PDB entry 8AMV | X-ray diffraction, 2.77 A resolution | chains A and B of the 6 polymer chains in the assembly

== Chain A (and B) ==
Molecule: Replication protein RepB
From: Streptococcus agalactiae
Notes: chain B of this document is another copy of the same molecule, construct and numbering; everything in this record applies to it too
Reference sequence: P13921 (REPB_STRAG); residues 1-210 here = UniProt positions 1-210
Amino-acid sequence (210 residues; each row starts with the number of its first residue):
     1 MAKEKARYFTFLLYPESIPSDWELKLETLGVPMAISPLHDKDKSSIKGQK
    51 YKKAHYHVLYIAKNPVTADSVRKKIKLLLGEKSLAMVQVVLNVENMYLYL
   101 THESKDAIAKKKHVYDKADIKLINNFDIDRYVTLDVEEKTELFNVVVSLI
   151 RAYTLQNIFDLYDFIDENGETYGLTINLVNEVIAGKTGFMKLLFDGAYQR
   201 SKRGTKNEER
Disordered / not traced: 1-3, 204-210
What the authors report for this chain:
  - binding site for phosphate ion: Lys52, Tyr99, His102
  - conformationally variable residues (helix shift): Ile128 to Tyr153
  - mutagenesis - D69A: unchanged catalytic activity on nick site
  - mutagenesis - R72A, R72A/K73A/K74A/K76A, K76A: unchanged catalytic activity (citing earlier work)

== How chain A and chain B interact ==
Contacting residue pairs (33):
  Asn64(A) - Arg130(B)
  Pro65(A) - Arg130(B)  hydrogen bond (backbone-side chain)
  Gln156(A) - Gln199(B)
  Asn157(A) - Gly196(B)
  Asn157(A) - Gln199(B)  hydrogen bond
  Ile158(A) - Phe189(B)  hydrophobic
  Ile158(A) - Leu192(B)
  Ile158(A) - Leu193(B)  hydrophobic
  Phe159(A) - Ile150(B)
  Phe159(A) - Arg151(B)
  Phe159(A) - Leu193(B)
  Phe159(A) - Gly196(B)
  Phe159(A) - Ala197(B)
  Phe159(A) - Arg200(B)
  Asp160(A) - Arg200(B)  salt bridge
  Asp160(A) - Arg203(B)  salt bridge
  Tyr162(A) - Val147(B)
  Tyr162(A) - Arg151(B)
  Tyr162(A) - Phe189(B)
  Tyr162(A) - Leu193(B)
  Asp163(A) - Arg151(B)  salt bridge
  Asp163(A) - Arg200(B)  salt bridge
  Asp166(A) - Arg151(B)  salt bridge
  Asn177(A) - Asn144(B)
  Asn180(A) - Asn144(B)  hydrogen bond
  Asn180(A) - Phe189(B)
  Ile183(A) - Phe189(B)  hydrophobic
  Ala184(A) - Lys186(B)
  Thr187(A) - Gly188(B)
  Thr187(A) - Phe189(B)
  Thr187(A) - Leu192(B)
  Met190(A) - Leu192(B)  hydrophobic
  Lys191(A) - Asp195(B)  salt bridge
Other interface residues (no listed pair), chain A (20 interface residues in all): Lys5, Ile176, Phe194
Other interface residues (no listed pair), chain B (17 interface residues in all): Thr154

== Overview ==
20 residues of chain A and 17 residues of chain B are in contact; the contacts include 3 hydrogen bonds and 6
salt bridges. Among the polar pairs are Asp160(A)-Arg200(B), Asp160(A)-Arg203(B) and Asp163(A)-Arg151(B). From
the paper: a binding site for phosphate ion at Lys52(A), Tyr99(A) and His102(A); R72A, R72A/K73A/K74A/K76A and
K76A of chain A leave catalytic activity unchanged.
Both chains are Replication protein RepB (Streptococcus agalactiae). Entry 8AMV (RepB pMV158 hexamer) was
determined by X-ray diffraction, deposited together with 8AMT and 8AMU.
